Entry 6OWW (X-ray diffraction, 3.84 A resolution); this record covers chain A.

[Chain A]
Molecule: Calsequestrin-2
Source organism: Homo sapiens
Reference sequence: O14958 (CASQ2_HUMAN); residue numbers follow UniProt; this construct covers 18-399
Amino-acid sequence (387 residues; each row starts with the number of its first residue):
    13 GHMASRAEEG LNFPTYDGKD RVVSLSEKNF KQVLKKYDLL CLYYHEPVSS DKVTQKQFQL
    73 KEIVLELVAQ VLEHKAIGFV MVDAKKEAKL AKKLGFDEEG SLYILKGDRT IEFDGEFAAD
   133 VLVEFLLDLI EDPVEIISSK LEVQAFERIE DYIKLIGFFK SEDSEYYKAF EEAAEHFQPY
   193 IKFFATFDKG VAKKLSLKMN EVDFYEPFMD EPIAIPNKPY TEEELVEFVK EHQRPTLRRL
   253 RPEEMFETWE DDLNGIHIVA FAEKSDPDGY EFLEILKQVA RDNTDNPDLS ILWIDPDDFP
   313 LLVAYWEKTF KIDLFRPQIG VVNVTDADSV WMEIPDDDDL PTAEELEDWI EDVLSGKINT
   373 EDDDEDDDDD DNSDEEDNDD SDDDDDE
Unresolved in the structure: 13-22, 58-68, 259-267, 372-399
Sequence notes: expression tag (13-17)
Ion coordination: ytterbium (III) ion site 1: Glu110, Glu124; ytterbium (III) ion site 2 near Glu124 (its only coordinating residue here); ytterbium (III) ion site 3: Asp140, Glu143 (shared with 1 residue of chain F); ytterbium (III) ion site 4: Glu184, Glu187; ytterbium (III) ion site 5 near Ser208 (its only coordinating residue here); ytterbium (III) ion site 6: Glu275 (shared with 2 residues of chain F); ytterbium (III) ion site 7: Asp278 (shared with 1 residue of chain F); ytterbium (III) ion site 8: Asp310 (together with sulfate ion); ytterbium (III) ion site 9: Asp348, Asp350 (shared with 2 residues of chain G); ytterbium (III) ion site 10 near Asp351 (its only coordinating residue here)
UniProt features mapped onto this chain:
  - modified residue: Tyr282 (Phosphotyrosine), Ser385 (Phosphoserine), Ser393 (Phosphoserine)
  - glycosylation: Asn335 (N-linked (GlcNAc...) asparagine)
  - natural variant: Arg33 (R33Q: In CPVT2), Thr66 (T66A: No effect on calcium-binding and calcium-dependent dimerization), Val76 (V76M: Increases dimerization in the absence of calcium), Leu167 (L167H: In CPVT2), Lys180 (K180R: In CPVT2), Asp307 (D307H: In CPVT2)
From the paper describing this entry:
  - ytterbium (III) ion coordination: Glu143, Glu184, Glu187, Asp278, Asp310, Asp348, Asp350, Asp351
  - disease-associated variants - S173I: decreased binding to 1 mM CaCl2
  - disease-associated variants - S173I: decreased binding to 0 mM KCl
  - disease-associated variants - K180R: decreased binding to 2 mM MgCl2

[Summary]
The ytterbium (III) ion site 1 is built by Glu110 and Glu124. The ytterbium (III) ion site 3 is built by
Asp140 and Glu143. The paper reports that S173I reduces binding to 1 mM CaCl2; ytterbium (III) ion
coordination by Glu143, Glu184 and Glu187 among others.
Chain A is Calsequestrin-2 (Homo sapiens); the structure, Crystal structure of a Human Cardiac Calsequestrin
Filament Complexed with Ytterbium, was determined by X-ray diffraction together with 6OWV from the same study.
